Entry 8YEF (electron microscopy, 4.30 A resolution (low resolution: residue-level contacts below are approximate; hydrogen-bond / salt-bridge calls are withheld)); this record covers chains A and B of the 7 polymer chains in the assembly.

== Chain A ==
Name: Heavy chain of F5-77
Source organism: Homo sapiens
Chain sequence (120 residues; row label = number of the first residue in the row):
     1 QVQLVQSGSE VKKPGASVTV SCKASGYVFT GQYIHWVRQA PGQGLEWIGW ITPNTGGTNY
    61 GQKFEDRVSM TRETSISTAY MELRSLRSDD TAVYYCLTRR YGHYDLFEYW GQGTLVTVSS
Disulfide bonds: C22-C96

== Chain B ==
Name: Light chain of F5-77
Source organism: Homo sapiens
Chain sequence (107 residues; row label = number of the first residue in the row):
     1 DIQMTQSPST LSASVGDRVT ITCRASQTIY NWLAWYQQKP GKAPNILIYK ASTLQNGVPA
    61 RFSGGGSGTE FTLTISGLQP DDFATYYCQQ YNSYPWTFGQ GTKVEIK
Disulfide bonds: C23-C88

== How chain A and chain B interact ==
Contacting residue pairs (19):
  H35(A) - Y94(B)
  H35(A) - W96(B)
  L45(A) - F98(B)
  W47(A) - Y94(B)
  W47(A) - P95(B)
  W47(A) - W96(B)
  W50(A) - Y94(B)
  Y95(A) - K42(B)
  Y95(A) - A43(B)
  R99(A) - Y91(B)
  R99(A) - W96(B)
  Y101(A) - Y91(B)
  D105(A) - N56(B)
  L106(A) - Y49(B)
  E108(A) - I46(B)
  W110(A) - Y36(B)
  W110(A) - A43(B)
  W110(A) - P44(B)
  G111(A) - A43(B)
Also at the interface, not in a pair above, chain A (16 interface residues in all): Q39, G44, E46, L97
Also at the interface, not in a pair above, chain B (16 interface residues in all): Q55, Y87, Q89, G99

== In short ==
The chain A/chain B interface involves 16 residues from each chain.
Here chain A is Heavy chain of F5-77 and chain B is Light chain of F5-77, both from Homo sapiens. Entry 8YEF
(HPV6 L1 pentamer in complex with Fab F5-77) was determined by electron microscopy, deposited together with
8YEG, 8YEH and 8YEI.
